1UWU - chains A and B; structure by X-ray diffraction, 1.95 A resolution.

[Chain A (and B)]
Molecule: Beta-galactosidase
Organism: Sulfolobus solfataricus
Notes: EC 3.2.1.23; chain B of this document is another copy of the same molecule, construct and numbering; everything in this record applies to it too
UniProtKB: P22498 (BGAM_SULSO); residue numbers follow UniProt; this construct covers 1-489
Sequence (489 residues; each row starts with the number of its first residue):
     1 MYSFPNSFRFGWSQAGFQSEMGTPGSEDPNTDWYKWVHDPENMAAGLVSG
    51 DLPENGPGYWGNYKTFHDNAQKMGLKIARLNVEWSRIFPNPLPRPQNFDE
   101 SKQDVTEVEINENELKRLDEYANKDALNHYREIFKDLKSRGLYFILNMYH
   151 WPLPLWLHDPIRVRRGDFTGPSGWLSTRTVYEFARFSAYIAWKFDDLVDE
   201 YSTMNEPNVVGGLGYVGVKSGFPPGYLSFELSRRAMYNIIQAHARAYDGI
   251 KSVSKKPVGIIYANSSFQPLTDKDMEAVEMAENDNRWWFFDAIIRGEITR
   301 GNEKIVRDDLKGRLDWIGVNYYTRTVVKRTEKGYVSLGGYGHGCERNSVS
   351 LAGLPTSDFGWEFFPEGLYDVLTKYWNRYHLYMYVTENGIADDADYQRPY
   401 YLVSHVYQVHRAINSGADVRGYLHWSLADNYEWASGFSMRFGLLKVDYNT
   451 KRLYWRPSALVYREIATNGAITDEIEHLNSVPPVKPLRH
Disordered / not traced: 96-97, 300-303 (chain B: 96-97)
Swiss-Prot annotation at these positions:
  - active site: Glu-206 (Proton donor), Glu-387 (Nucleophile)
  - site (Not N6-methylated): Lys-76, Lys-102, Lys-124, Lys-138
  - modified residue (N6-methyllysine): Lys-116, Lys-135, Lys-273, Lys-311, Lys-332

[Chain A / chain B interface]
Residue-residue contacts - 1 pairs, chain A then chain B:
  His-489(A) / His-489(B)  hydrogen bond

[Summary]
Chain A and chain B each contribute 1 residues to their interface, with 1 hydrogen bond. The hydrogen-bonded
pair is His-489(A)/His-489(B). Curated annotation (UniProt) lists active-site residues Glu-206(A) and
Glu-387(A) on chain A.
Chain A and chain B are both Beta-galactosidase (Sulfolobus solfataricus); the structure, Structure of
beta-glycosidase from Sulfolobus solfataricus in complex with D-glucohydroximo-1,5-lactam, was determined by
X-ray diffraction (same publication as 1UWQ, 1UWR, 1UWS and 1UWT).
